8X0K - chains B and J of the 16 polymer chains in the assembly; structure by electron microscopy, 3.50 A resolution.

[Chain B (and J)]
Molecule: Spike glycoprotein E2
Source organism: Semliki Forest virus
Notes: chain J of this document is another copy of the same molecule, construct and numbering; everything in this record applies to it too
UniProt: A0A0E3T652 (A0A0E3T652_SFV); numbering as in UniProt (aligned over 334-751)
Amino-acid sequence (418 residues; numbered 334 to 751; the number before each row is that of its first residue):
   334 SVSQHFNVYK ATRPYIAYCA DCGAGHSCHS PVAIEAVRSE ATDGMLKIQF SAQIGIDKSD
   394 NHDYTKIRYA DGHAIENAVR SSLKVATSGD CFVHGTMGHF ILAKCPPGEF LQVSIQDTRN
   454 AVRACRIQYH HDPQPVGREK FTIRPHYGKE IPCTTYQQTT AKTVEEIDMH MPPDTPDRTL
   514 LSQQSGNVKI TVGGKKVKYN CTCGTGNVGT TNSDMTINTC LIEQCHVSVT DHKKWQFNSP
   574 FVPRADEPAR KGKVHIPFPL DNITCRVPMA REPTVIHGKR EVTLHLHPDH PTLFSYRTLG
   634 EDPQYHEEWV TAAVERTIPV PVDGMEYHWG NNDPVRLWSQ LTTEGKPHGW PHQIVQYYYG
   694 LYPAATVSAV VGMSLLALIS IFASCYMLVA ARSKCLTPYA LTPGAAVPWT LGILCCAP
Disulfide bonds: Cys352-Cys458, Cys355-Cys361, Cys424-Cys438, Cys486-Cys598, Cys534-Cys558, Cys536-Cys553
Covalent attachments: N-acetylglucosamine (NAG) linked to Asn533, Asn595

[Interface between chain B and chain J]
Contacting residue pairs (9; chain B residue first):
  Ala353(B) with Arg477(J), hydrogen bond (backbone-side chain); Pro478(J)
  Asp354(B) with Ile476(J)
  Ala357(B) with Phe425(J), hydrophobic; His427(J)
  Phe443(B) with Ile476(J), hydrophobic
  Arg459(B) with Ile476(J)
  Ile460(B) with Ile476(J)
  Gln461(B) with His623(J), hydrogen bond
Interface residues without a listed pair, chain B (14 interface residues in all): Tyr351, Gly356, Gly358, His359, Ser360, Glu442, Phe574
Interface residues without a listed pair, chain J (8 interface residues in all): Thr475, His479

[In short]
The interface between chain B and chain J involves 14 residues on one side and 8 on the other; the contacts
include 2 hydrogen bonds. Polar pairs include Ala353(B)-Arg477(J) and Gln461(B)-His623(J). Covalently linked
N-acetylglucosamine: at Asn533(B) and Asn595(B).
Chain B and chain J are both Spike glycoprotein E2 (Semliki Forest virus); the structure, Cryo-EM structure of
Semliki Forest virus in complex with its receptor VLDLR(2-fold), was determined by electron microscopy.
